PDB entry 9BAN | electron microscopy, 3.39 A resolution | chains E and F of the 8 polymer chains in the assembly

[Chain E]
Name: 6E11 Antibody IgG2A Heavy Chain
Source organism: Mus musculus
Notes: antibody fragment or engineered binder
Sequence (227 residues; row label = number of the first residue in the row):
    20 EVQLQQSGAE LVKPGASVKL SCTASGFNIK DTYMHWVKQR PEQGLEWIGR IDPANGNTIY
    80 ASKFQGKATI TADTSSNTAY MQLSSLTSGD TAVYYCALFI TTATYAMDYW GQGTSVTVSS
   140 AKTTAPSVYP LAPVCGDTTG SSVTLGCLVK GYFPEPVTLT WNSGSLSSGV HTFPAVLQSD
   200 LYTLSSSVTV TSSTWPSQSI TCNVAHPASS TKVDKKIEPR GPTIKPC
Not modelled in the structure: 153-159, 239-246
Cystine bridges: C41-C115, C166-C221

[Chain F]
Name: 6E11 Antibody kappa Light Chain
Source organism: Mus musculus
Notes: antibody fragment or engineered binder
Sequence (213 residues; row label = number of the first residue in the row):
    21 SIVMTQTPKF LLVSAGDRVT ITCKASQSVS NDVAWYQQKP GQSPKLLIYY ASNRYTGVPD
    81 RFTGSGYGTD FTFTISTVQA EDLAVYFCQQ DYSSLTFGAG TKLELKRADA APTVSIFPPS
   141 SEQLTSGGAS VVCFLNNFYP KDINVKWKID GSERQNGVLN SWTDQDSKDS TYSMSSTLTL
   201 TKDEYERHNS YTCEATHKTS TSPIVKSFNR NEC
Not modelled in the structure: 233
Cystine bridges: C43-C108, C153-C213

[Interface between chain E and chain F]
Pairs across the interface (33):
  Q58(E) - Q58(F)
  L64(E) - F117(F)  hydrophobic
  W66(E) - S114(F)
  W66(E) - L115(F)
  T120(E) - D111(F)
  T121(E) - Y69(F)
  A122(E) - Y70(F)  hydrophobic
  A125(E) - Y69(F)  hydrophobic
  A125(E) - Y75(F)
  D127(E) - Y56(F)
  D127(E) - L66(F)
  D127(E) - Y75(F)
  G130(E) - S63(F)
  Y148(E) - E142(F)
  Y148(E) - Q143(F)
  P149(E) - S140(F)
  P149(E) - E142(F)
  L150(E) - P138(F)
  A151(E) - F137(F)
  T163(E) - F137(F)
  L167(E) - S150(F)
  H190(E) - S193(F)
  F192(E) - F154(F)  hydrophobic
  F192(E) - S181(F)
  F192(E) - T183(F)
  F192(E) - S193(F)
  F192(E) - M194(F)
  F192(E) - S195(F)
  P193(E) - S181(F)
  P193(E) - W182(F)
  V195(E) - L179(F)  hydrophobic
  Q197(E) - L179(F)
  S206(E) - F154(F)
Other interface residues (no listed pair), chain E (33 interface residues in all): E65, Y114, F118, Y124, M126, W129, V147, P152, L164, T191, S204, K234
Other interface residues (no listed pair), chain F (33 interface residues in all): Q62, P64, N73, S135, S146, V152, N156, N157

[Summary]
Chain E and chain F each contribute 33 residues to their interface.
Chain E is 6E11 Antibody IgG2A Heavy Chain and chain F is 6E11 Antibody kappa Light Chain, both from Mus
musculus; the structure, The Anti-Mullerian Hormone prodomain in complex with the growth factor and 6E11 Fab
in C1 symmetry, was determined by electron microscopy, deposited together with 9BAO.
